2A66 - chains C and A of the 3 polymer chains in the assembly; structure by X-ray diffraction, 2.20 A resolution.

== Chain C ==
Molecule: 12-nt DNA strand
Source organism: Homo sapiens
Sequence (12 nucleotides; row label = number of the first residue in the row):
   301 CTGGCCTTGA AC

== Chain A ==
Molecule: Orphan nuclear receptor NR5A2
Source organism: Homo sapiens
Notes: fragment: residues 79-187, NR C4-type
UniProt: O00482 (NR5A2_HUMAN); numbering as in UniProt (aligned over 79-187)
Amino-acid sequence (113 residues; row label = number of the first residue in the row):
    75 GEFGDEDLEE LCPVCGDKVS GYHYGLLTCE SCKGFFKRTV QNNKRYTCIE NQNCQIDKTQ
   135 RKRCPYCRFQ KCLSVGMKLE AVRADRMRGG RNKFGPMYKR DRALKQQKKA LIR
Not modelled in the structure: 75-83, 179-187
Construct notes: cloning artifact (75-78)
Bound ions: Zn2+ site 1: Cys86, Cys89, Cys103, Cys106; Zn2+ site 2: Cys122, Cys128, Cys138, Cys141
UniProt features mapped onto this chain:
  - DNA-binding region: Glu83 to Glu154 (Nuclear receptor)
  - zinc finger (NR C4-type): Cys86 to Cys106, Cys122 to Cys146
  - region: Lys152 to Lys167 (C-terminal extension (CTE))
  - motif: Phe168 to Arg187 (FTZ-F1 box)
  - binding site (Zn(2+)): Cys86, Cys89, Cys103, Cys106, Cys122, Cys128, Cys138, Cys141
  - mutagenesis: Tyr96 (Y96A: Slightly reduced DNA binding. Strongly reduced transactivation; when associated with A-168 and A-172), Ser148 (S148R: Increased ability to activate transcription of target genes), Asp159 (D159A: Strongly reduced nucleosome-binding. Slightly reduced DNA-binding), Arg160 to Arg162 (Decreased DNA-binding to target genes), Arg162 (R162A: Slightly reduced DNA- and nucleosome-binding), Phe168 (F168A: Slightly reduced DNA binding. Strongly reduced transactivation; when associated with A-96 and A-172), Gly169 to Pro170 (Reduced DNA binding. Loss of transactivation), Tyr172 (Y172A: Slightly reduced DNA binding. Strongly reduced transactivation; when associated with A-96 and A-168), Arg174 (R174D: Increased ability to activate transcription of target genes), Lys179 to Lys183 (Increased ability to activate transcription of target genes)

== Chain C / chain A interface ==
Residue-residue contacts (18; chain C residue first):
  DT302(C) with Phe109(A), phosphate contact; Arg112(A), salt bridge to the phosphate; Lys136(A), sugar contact
  DG303(C) with Ser105(A), phosphate contact; Arg112(A), hydrogen bond to the base; Arg135(A), salt bridge to the phosphate; Arg142(A), salt bridge to the phosphate
  DG304(C) with Glu104(A), phosphate contact; Ser105(A), phosphate contact
  DC305(C) with Glu104(A), hydrogen bond to the base
  DT307(C) with Arg162(A), hydrogen bond to the base
  DT308(C) with Arg162(A), hydrogen bond to the sugar; Gly163(A), hydrogen bond to the base
  DG309(C) with Arg162(A), sugar contact; Gly163(A), sugar contact; Gly164(A), hydrogen bond to the base; Arg165(A), base contact
  DA310(C) with Gly164(A), sugar contact
Also at the interface, not in a pair above, chain C (11 interface residues in all): DC301, DC306, DA311
Also at the interface, not in a pair above, chain A (13 interface residues in all): Lys107, Pro139

== Summary ==
11 residues of chain C and 13 residues of chain A are in contact; the contacts include 6 hydrogen bonds and 3
salt bridges. Polar contacts include DG303(C)-Arg112(A), DC305(C)-Glu104(A) and DT307(C)-Arg162(A).
Chain C is a 12-nt DNA strand and chain A is Orphan nuclear receptor NR5A2, both from Homo sapiens; the
structure, Human Liver Receptor Homologue DNA-Binding Domain (hLRH-1 DBD) in Complex with dsDNA from the
hCYP7A1 Promoter, was determined by X-ray diffraction.
